8DEJ - chains D and N of the 14 polymer chains in the assembly; structure by electron microscopy, 2.86 A resolution.

Chain D:
Name: CRISPR-associated protein, TM1801 family
Source organism: Desulfovibrio vulgaris
Reference sequence: Q72WF7 (Q72WF7_DESVH); numbering as in UniProt (aligned over 1-290)
Chain sequence (290 residues; numbered 1 to 290; the number before each row is that of its first residue):
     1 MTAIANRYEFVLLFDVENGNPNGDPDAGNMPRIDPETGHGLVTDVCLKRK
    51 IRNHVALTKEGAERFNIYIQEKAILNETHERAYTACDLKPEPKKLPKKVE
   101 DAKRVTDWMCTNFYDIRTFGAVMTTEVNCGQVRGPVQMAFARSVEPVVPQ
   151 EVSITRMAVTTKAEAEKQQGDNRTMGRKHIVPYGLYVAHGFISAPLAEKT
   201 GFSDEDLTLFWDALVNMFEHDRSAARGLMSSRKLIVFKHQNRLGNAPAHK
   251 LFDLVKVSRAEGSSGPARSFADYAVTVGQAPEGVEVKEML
Not modelled in the structure: 167-170

Chain N:
Molecule: 48-nt DNA/RNA hybrid strand
Sequence (48 nucleotides; row label = number of the first residue in the row):
     1 AAGAGTGGCGCGCACTCGCCAGCCTGAGCATGGCGAAAACTCCTCCAG

Chain D / chain N interface:
Pairs across the interface (17):
  Lys-93(D) / G26(N)  phosphate contact
  Lys-93(D) / DA27(N)  salt bridge to the phosphate
  Thr-124(D) / G26(N)  hydrogen bond to the base
  Thr-125(D) / G26(N)  phosphate contact
  Glu-126(D) / G26(N)  hydrogen bond to the phosphate
  Gln-131(D) / G26(N)  base contact
  Arg-156(D) / DG18(N)  base contact
  Thr-160(D) / DC19(N)  sugar contact
  Asn-172(D) / DC15(N)  hydrogen bond to the base
  Asn-172(D) / DT16(N)  hydrogen bond to the base
  Thr-174(D) / DG18(N)  base contact
  Met-175(D) / DT16(N)  base contact
  Met-175(D) / DC17(N)  base contact
  Met-175(D) / DG18(N)  base contact
  Gly-176(D) / DG18(N)  base contact
  Arg-177(D) / DC17(N)  hydrogen bond to the base
  Arg-177(D) / DG18(N)  base contact
Interface residues without a listed pair, chain D (13 interface residues in all): Arg-173
Interface residues without a listed pair, chain N (8 interface residues in all): DT25

Summary:
13 residues of chain D and 8 residues of chain N are in contact, with 5 hydrogen bonds and 1 salt bridge.
Polar contacts include Thr-124(D)/G26(N), Asn-172(D)/DC15(N) and Asn-172(D)/DT16(N).
Here chain D is CRISPR-associated protein, TM1801 family (Desulfovibrio vulgaris) and chain N is a 48-nt
DNA/RNA hybrid strand. Entry 8DEJ (D. vulgaris type I-C Cascade bound to dsDNA target) was determined by
electron microscopy (same publication as 8DFA, 8DFS, 8DEX and 8DFO).
